PDB entry 9F34 | electron microscopy, 3.09 A resolution | chains A and E of the 5 polymer chains in the assembly

[Chain A]
Protein: Guanine nucleotide-binding protein G(o) subunit alpha
From: Homo sapiens
UniProtKB: P09471 (GNAO_HUMAN); residue numbers follow UniProt; this construct covers 1-354
Sequence (354 residues; row label = number of the first residue in the row):
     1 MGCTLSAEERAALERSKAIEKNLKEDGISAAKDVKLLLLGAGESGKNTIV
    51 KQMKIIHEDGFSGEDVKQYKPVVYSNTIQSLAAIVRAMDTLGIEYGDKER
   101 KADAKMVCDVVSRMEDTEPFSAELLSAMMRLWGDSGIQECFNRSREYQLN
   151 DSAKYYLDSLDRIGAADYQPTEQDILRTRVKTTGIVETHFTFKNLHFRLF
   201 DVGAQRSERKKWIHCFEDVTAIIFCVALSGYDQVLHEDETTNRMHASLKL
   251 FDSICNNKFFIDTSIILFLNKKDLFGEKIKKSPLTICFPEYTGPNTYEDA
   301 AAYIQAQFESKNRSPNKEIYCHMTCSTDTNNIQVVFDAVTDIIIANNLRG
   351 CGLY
Not modelled in the structure: 1-3, 55-181, 235-241
Sequence notes: engineered mutation Asn-47 (Ser in P09471), Ala-204 (Gly in P09471), Ala-246 (Glu in P09471), Lys-249 (Met in P09471), Ser-326 (Ala in P09471)
What the authors report for this chain:
  - mutagenesis - I28E, V334F, Y354F: unchanged signaling with Green fluorescent protein, D(3) dopamine receptor

[Chain E]
Protein: Antibody scFv16
From: Mus musculus
Notes: antibody fragment or engineered binder
Sequence (259 residues; each row starts with the number of its first residue; numbering starts at 0):
     0 MDVQLVESGGGLVQPGGSRKLSCSASGFAFSSFGMHWVRQAPEKGLEWVA
    50 YISSGSGTIYYADTVKGRFTISRDDPKNTLFLQMTSLRSEDTAMYYCVRS
   100 IYYYGSSPFDFWGQGTTLTVSSGGGGSGGGGSGGGGSDIVMTQATSSVPV
   150 TPGESVSISCRSSKSLLHSNGNTYLYWFLQRPGQSPQLLIYRMSNLASGV
   200 PDRFSGSGSGTAFTLTISRLEAEDVGVYYCMQHLEYPLTFGAGTKLELKG
   250 SLEVLFQGP
Not modelled in the structure: 0-1, 121-135, 248-258
Disulfide bonds: Cys-159/Cys-229

[How chain A and chain E interact]
Contacting residue pairs - 22 pairs, chain A then chain E:
  Thr-4(A) / His-167(E)  hydrogen bond (backbone-side chain)
  Ser-6(A) / Tyr-173(E)  hydrogen bond
  Ser-6(A) / Leu-233(E)
  Ala-7(A) / His-232(E)
  Ala-7(A) / Leu-233(E)  hydrogen bond (backbone-backbone)
  Ala-7(A) / Tyr-235(E)  hydrophobic
  Glu-8(A) / Tyr-173(E)
  Glu-8(A) / Tyr-175(E)  hydrogen bond
  Glu-8(A) / Arg-191(E)  salt bridge
  Glu-8(A) / His-232(E)  salt bridge
  Glu-9(A) / His-167(E)  salt bridge
  Glu-9(A) / Asn-169(E)  hydrogen bond
  Arg-10(A) / Tyr-59(E)  hydrogen bond
  Arg-10(A) / Glu-234(E)  salt bridge
  Ala-11(A) / Tyr-101(E)  hydrophobic
  Ala-12(A) / Tyr-101(E)
  Glu-14(A) / Ser-52(E)  hydrogen bond
  Glu-14(A) / Gly-56(E)
  Glu-14(A) / Thr-57(E)  hydrogen bond
  Arg-15(A) / Ile-100(E)
  Arg-15(A) / Tyr-101(E)
  Arg-15(A) / Tyr-102(E)
Interface residues without a listed pair, chain A (11 interface residues in all): Leu-5
Interface residues without a listed pair, chain E (19 interface residues in all): Tyr-50, Ser-53, Pro-107

[In short]
Chain A and chain E form an interface of 11 and 19 residues respectively, with 8 hydrogen bonds and 4 salt
bridges. Polar pairs include Glu-8(A)/Arg-191(E), Glu-8(A)/His-232(E) and Glu-9(A)/His-167(E). The paper
reports that I28E, V334F and Y354F of chain A leave signaling with Green fluorescent protein, D(3) dopamine
receptor unchanged.
Chain A is Guanine nucleotide-binding protein G(o) subunit alpha (Homo sapiens) and chain E is Antibody scFv16
(Mus musculus); the structure, Cryo-EM structure of Dopamine 3 receptor:Go complex bound to bitopic FOB02-04A
- Conformation B, was determined by electron microscopy (same publication as 9F33).
